PDB entry 8RXC | electron microscopy, 3.15 A resolution | chains C and G of the 8 polymer chains in the assembly

[Chain C]
Name: DNA repair protein RadA
From: Streptococcus pneumoniae
UniProtKB: A0A237IXT5 (A0A237IXT5_STREE); residues 3-452 here = UniProt positions 3-452
Chain sequence (473 residues; each row starts with the number of its first residue; numbers below 1 keep their minus sign (Met-20 is residue -20)):
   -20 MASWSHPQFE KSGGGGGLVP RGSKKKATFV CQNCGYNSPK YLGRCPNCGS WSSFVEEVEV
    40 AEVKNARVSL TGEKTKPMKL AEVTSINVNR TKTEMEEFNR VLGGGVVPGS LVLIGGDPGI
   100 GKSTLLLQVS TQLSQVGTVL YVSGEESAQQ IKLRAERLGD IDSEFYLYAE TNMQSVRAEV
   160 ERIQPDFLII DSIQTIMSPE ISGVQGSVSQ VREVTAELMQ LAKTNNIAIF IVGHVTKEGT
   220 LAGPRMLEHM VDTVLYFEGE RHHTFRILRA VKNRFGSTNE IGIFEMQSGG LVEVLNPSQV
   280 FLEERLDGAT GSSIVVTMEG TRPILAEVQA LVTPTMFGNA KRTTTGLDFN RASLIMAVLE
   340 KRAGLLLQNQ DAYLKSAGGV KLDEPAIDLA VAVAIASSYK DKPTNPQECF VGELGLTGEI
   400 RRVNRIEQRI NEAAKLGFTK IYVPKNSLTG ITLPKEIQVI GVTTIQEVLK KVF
Not modelled in the structure: -20 to 53
Construct notes: initiating methionine (-20); expression tag (-19 to 2)
Ion coordination: Mg2+: Ser102, Glu124 (together with ATP-gamma-S)
Ligand contacts:
  - ATP-gamma-S (AGS; phosphothiophosphoric acid-adenylate ester), molecule 1: Pro97, Gly98, Ile99, Gly100, Lys101, Ser102, Thr103, Glu124, Glu125, Arg133, Arg136, Met265, Ser267
  - ATP-gamma-S (AGS), molecule 2: His228, Lys251, Asn252, Arg253, Phe254, Gly255, Ser256, Thr257
From the paper describing this entry:
  - binding site for ATP-gamma-S: Lys101, Ser102, Arg133, Arg136, His228, Lys251, Arg253, Gly255, Ser256, Met265
  - catalytic residues: Glu124 (proposed by the authors, not directly observed)
  - mutagenesis - K101A, K251A, R253A: decreased catalytic activity (citing earlier work)
  - mutagenesis - K101A: unchanged binding to DNA (citing earlier work)
  - mutagenesis - K251A, R253A: decreased binding to DNA (citing earlier work)
  - binding site for Poly-dT 30 bp (chain G): Thr215, Lys216, Glu217, Gly222
  - binding site for Poly-dA (30 bp) Poly-dC (60 bp) Poly-dA (30 bp): Ser188 to Asn204
  - self-association interface (contacts with another copy of this molecule); pairs are residue here / residue on that copy: Arg400-Glu306 (salt bridge), Lys354
  - mutagenesis - E239A: decreased stability
  - mutagenesis - R301A: increased catalytic activity on in the absence of DNA
  - mutagenesis - R301A: decreased catalytic activity (helicase activity)
  - mutagenesis - R301A: decreased growth
  - mutagenesis - R301A: decreased binding to both ss- and dsDNA

[Chain G]
Molecule: Poly-dT 30 bp
Sequence (30 nucleotides; row label = number of the first residue in the row):
     1 TTTTTTTTTT TTTTTTTTTT TTTTTTTTTT
Not modelled in the structure: 23-30

[How chain C and chain G interact]
Pairs across the interface (9):
  Thr215(C) - DT18(G)  phosphate contact
  Thr215(C) - DT19(G)  phosphate contact
  Lys216(C) - DT19(G)  hydrogen bond to the phosphate
  Lys216(C) - DT20(G)  phosphate contact
  Glu217(C) - DT18(G)  base contact
  Glu217(C) - DT19(G)  base contact
  Ala221(C) - DT18(G)  phosphate contact
  Gly222(C) - DT18(G)  hydrogen bond to the phosphate
  Arg224(C) - DT17(G)  hydrogen bond to the phosphate
Also at the interface, not in a pair above, chain C (8 interface residues in all): Leu220, Pro223

[Overview]
Chain C and chain G form an interface of 8 and 4 residues respectively; the contacts include 3 hydrogen bonds.
Polar contacts include Lys216(C)-DT19(G), Gly222(C)-DT18(G) and Arg224(C)-DT17(G). Bound to chain C:
ATP-gamma-S. From the paper: the catalytic residue Glu124(C); K101A, K251A and R253A of chain C reduce
catalytic activity; 5 substitutions were tested in all.
Chain C is DNA repair protein RadA (Streptococcus pneumoniae) and chain G is Poly-dT 30 bp; the structure,
RadA helicase from Streptococcus pneumoniae coordinating dsDNA, was determined by electron microscopy (same
publication as 8RXK and 8RXS).
